Entry 5X2W (X-ray diffraction, 2.70 A resolution); this record covers chains C and D of the 4 polymer chains in the assembly.

Chain C (and D):
Name: L-methionine gamma-lyase
Source organism: Pseudomonas putida
Notes: EC 4.4.1.11, 4.4.1.2; chain D of this document is another copy of the same molecule, construct and numbering; everything in this record applies to it too
UniProt: P13254 (MEGL_PSEPU); residues 1-398 here = UniProt positions 1-398
Chain sequence (398 residues; each row starts with the number of its first residue):
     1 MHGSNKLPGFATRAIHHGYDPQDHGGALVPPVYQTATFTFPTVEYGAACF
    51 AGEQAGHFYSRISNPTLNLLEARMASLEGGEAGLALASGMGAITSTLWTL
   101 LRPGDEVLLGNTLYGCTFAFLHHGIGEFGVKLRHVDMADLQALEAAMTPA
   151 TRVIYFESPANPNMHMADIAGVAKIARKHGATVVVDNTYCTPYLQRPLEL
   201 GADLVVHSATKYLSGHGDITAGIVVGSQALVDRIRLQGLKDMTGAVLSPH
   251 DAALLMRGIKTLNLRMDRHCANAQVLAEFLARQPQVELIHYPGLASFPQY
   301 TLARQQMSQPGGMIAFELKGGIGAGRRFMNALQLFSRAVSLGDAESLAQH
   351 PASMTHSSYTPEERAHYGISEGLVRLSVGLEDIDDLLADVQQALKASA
Not modelled in the structure: 1-6 (chain D: fully traced)
UniProt features mapped onto this chain:
  - binding site (pyridoxal 5'-phosphate): Y59 to R61, G89, M90, S208 to T210
  - binding site (substrate): Y114, R375
  - modified residue: K211 (N6-(pyridoxal phosphate)lysine)
  - mutagenesis: R61 (R61A/E/F: Loss of elimination activity against L-methionine), C116 (C116H: Drastic decrease of the catalytic efficiency of the elimination reaction with L-methionine, by 6700-fold, and increases that with L-cysteine by 7-fold, mainly due to changes in kcat ...), K240 (K240D/E: Marked decrease in elimination activity against both L-methionine and DL-homocysteine ...), D241 (D241H/R: 5 to 14-fold reduction in alpha,gamma-elimination activity against L-methionine, while no change in affinity for L-methionine)
Residues lining bound ligands:
  - 3LM ((2E)-2-[({3-hydroxy-2-methyl-5-[(phosphonooxy)methyl]pyridin-4-yl}methyl)amino]-4-(methylsulfanyl)but-2-enoic acid), molecule 1: F50, Y59, R61
  - 3LM, molecule 2: S88, G89, M90, I93, Y114, C116, N161, D186, T188, Y189, S208, T210, K211, T220, A221, V339, S340, L341, Q349, R375

How chain C and chain D interact:
Contacting residue pairs (140; chain C residue first):
  Q34(C) with D218(D); I219(D); D251(D)
  T35(C) with G217(D); D218(D)
  A36(C) with T210(D); G217(D), hydrogen bond (backbone-backbone); I219(D)
  T37(C) with V339(D); S340(D); D343(D)
  F38(C) with A338(D)
  T39(C) with S336(D); R337(D)
  F40(C) with R337(D), hydrogen bond (backbone-backbone)
  P41(C) with R337(D), hydrogen bond (backbone-side chain)
  T42(C) with N330(D); R337(D)
  V43(C) with R326(D); M329(D), hydrophobic; N330(D); S353(D); M354(D), hydrophobic
  E44(C) with R326(D), salt bridge; N330(D)
  A47(C) with S353(D); M354(D); S357(D)
  F50(C) with V339(D), hydrophobic; T355(D)
  Y59(C) with T210(D); K211(D), hydrogen bond
  R61(C) with M90(D); Y114(D), hydrogen bond; C116(D), hydrogen bond
  A87(C) with A87(D), hydrophobic; G244(D); V246(D)
  S88(C) with R61(D); G244(D), hydrogen bond (side chain-backbone); V246(D)
  M90(C) with R61(D); K240(D); D241(D); G244(D)
  G91(C) with T243(D); G244(D)
  T94(C) with D241(D); M242(D); T243(D), hydrogen bond (side chain-backbone)
  W98(C) with W98(D), hydrophobic; F128(D), hydrophobic; M242(D), hydrogen bond (side chain-backbone)
  L101(C) with F128(D)
  R102(C) with H123(D), hydrogen bond (side chain-backbone); E127(D), salt bridge; F128(D)
  P103(C) with E127(D); F128(D), hydrophobic
  Y114(C) with R61(D), hydrogen bond
  C116(C) with R61(D), hydrogen bond; K240(D)
  A119(C) with D241(D)
  F120(C) with D241(D)
  H123(C) with R102(D), hydrogen bond (backbone-side chain)
  G124(C) with M242(D)
  E127(C) with R102(D), salt bridge; P103(D)
  F128(C) with W98(D), hydrophobic; L101(D); R102(D); P103(D), hydrophobic; F128(D); M242(D), hydrophobic
  T210(C) with A36(D); Y59(D)
  K211(C) with Y59(D), hydrogen bond
  G217(C) with T35(D); A36(D), hydrogen bond (backbone-backbone)
  D218(C) with Q34(D)
  I219(C) with A36(D)
  T220(C) with R61(D)
  K240(C) with M90(D)
  D241(C) with M90(D); T94(D); C116(D); A119(D); F120(D)
  M242(C) with T94(D); W98(D), hydrogen bond (backbone-side chain); F120(D), hydrophobic; G124(D); F128(D), hydrophobic; T243(D)
  T243(C) with G91(D); T94(D), hydrogen bond (backbone-side chain); M242(D); T243(D); A245(D)
  G244(C) with A87(D); S88(D), hydrogen bond (backbone-side chain); G91(D); A245(D)
  A245(C) with T243(D); G244(D); A245(D), hydrophobic
  V246(C) with A87(D); S88(D)
  S248(C) with S248(D); D251(D), hydrogen bond
  H250(C) with H250(D), hydrogen bond
  D251(C) with Q34(D); S248(D), hydrogen bond
  R326(C) with V43(D); E44(D), salt bridge
  M329(C) with V43(D), hydrophobic
  N330(C) with T42(D); V43(D), hydrogen bond (side chain-backbone)
  S336(C) with T39(D)
  R337(C) with T39(D); F40(D), hydrogen bond (backbone-backbone); P41(D), hydrogen bond (side chain-backbone); T42(D); V43(D)
  A338(C) with T37(D); F38(D)
  V339(C) with T37(D), hydrogen bond (backbone-side chain); F50(D), hydrophobic
  S340(C) with T37(D); Y59(D)
  D343(C) with T37(D)
  S353(C) with V43(D); A47(D)
  M354(C) with F40(D), hydrophobic; V43(D), hydrophobic; A47(D); F50(D)
  T355(C) with F50(D)
  S357(C) with A47(D)
  S358(C) with A51(D)
Interface residues without a listed pair, chain C (66 interface residues in all): G46, I125, V130, L254
Interface residues without a listed pair, chain D (66 interface residues in all): G46, S60, I125, V130, T220

Summary:
The chain C/chain D interface involves 66 residues from each chain; the contacts include 25 hydrogen bonds and
4 salt bridges. Polar contacts include E44(C)-R326(D), R102(C)-E127(D) and P41(C)-R337(D). Bound to chain C:
compound 3LM.
Both chains are L-methionine gamma-lyase (Pseudomonas putida). Entry 5X2W (Crystal structure of Pseudomonas
putida methionine gamma-lyase wild type with L-methionine intermediates) was determined by X-ray diffraction
(same publication as 5X2V, 5X2X, 5X2Y, 5X2Z and 5X30).
